PDB entry 4I5B | X-ray diffraction, 2.12 A resolution | chains A and C of the 3 polymer chains in the assembly

# Chain A
Protein: HLA class II histocompatibility antigen, DR alpha chain
Organism: Homo sapiens
UniProt: P01903 (DRA_HUMAN); residues 2-188 here correspond to UniProt positions 27-213 (UniProt number = residue number + 25)
Chain sequence (187 residues; numbered 2 to 188; the number before each row is that of its first residue):
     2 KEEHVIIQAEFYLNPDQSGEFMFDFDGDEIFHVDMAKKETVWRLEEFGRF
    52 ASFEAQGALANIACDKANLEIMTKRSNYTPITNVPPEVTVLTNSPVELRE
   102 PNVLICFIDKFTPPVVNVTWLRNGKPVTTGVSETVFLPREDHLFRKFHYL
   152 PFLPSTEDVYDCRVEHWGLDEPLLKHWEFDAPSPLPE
Disordered / not traced: 182-188
Disulfides: Cys107-Cys163
Construct notes: conflict Cys65 (Val90 in P01903)
Curated features (UniProtKB/Swiss-Prot):
  - region: Glu179 to Glu188 (Connecting peptide)
  - site: Gln9 (Self- and pathogen-derived peptide antigen), Gly49 (Self-peptide antigen), Phe51 (Self- and pathogen-derived peptide antigen), Ala52 (Self-peptide antigen), Ser53 (Self- and pathogen-derived peptide antigen), Glu55 (Pathogen-derived peptide antigen), Asn62 (Self- and pathogen-derived peptide antigen), Asn69 (Pathogen-derived peptide antigen), Arg76 (Self- and pathogen-derived peptide antigen)
  - glycosylation (N-linked (GlcNAc...) asparagine): Asn78, Asn118
What the authors report for this chain:
  - mutagenesis - S53A: unchanged binding to peptide

# Chain C
Protein: truncated hemagglutinin peptide
Chain sequence (12 residues; row label = number of the first residue in the row):
   308 VVKQNCLKLATK

# Chain A / chain C interface
Contacting residue pairs - 26 pairs, chain A then chain C:
  Gln9(A) - Lys310(C)
  Gln9(A) - Gln311(C)  hydrogen bond (side chain-backbone)
  Phe22(A) - Lys310(C)
  Phe24(A) - Val308(C)  hydrophobic
  Phe24(A) - Val309(C)
  Ser53(A) - Val308(C)  hydrogen bond (backbone-backbone)
  Phe54(A) - Val308(C)
  Phe54(A) - Lys310(C)
  Gly58(A) - Lys310(C)  hydrogen bond (backbone-side chain)
  Asn62(A) - Lys310(C)  hydrogen bond
  Asn62(A) - Gln311(C)  hydrogen bond (side chain-backbone)
  Asn62(A) - Asn312(C)
  Asn62(A) - Cys313(C)  hydrogen bond (side chain-backbone)
  Cys65(A) - Cys313(C)  disulfide
  Cys65(A) - Leu314(C)
  Cys65(A) - Lys315(C)
  Asp66(A) - Cys313(C)
  Asn69(A) - Cys313(C)
  Asn69(A) - Leu314(C)  hydrogen bond (side chain-backbone)
  Asn69(A) - Lys315(C)
  Asn69(A) - Leu316(C)  hydrogen bond (side chain-backbone)
  Ile72(A) - Leu316(C)  hydrophobic
  Ile72(A) - Ala317(C)
  Ile72(A) - Thr318(C)
  Met73(A) - Leu316(C)  hydrophobic
  Arg76(A) - Ala317(C)  hydrogen bond (side chain-backbone)
Other interface residues (no listed pair), chain A (17 interface residues in all): Glu11, Phe32, Ala59, Ala68
Cross-chain cystine bridges: Cys65(A)-Cys313(C)
Interface features reported in the paper:
  - interface residues, chain A: Ser53(A), Cys65(A)

# Overview
17 residues of chain A and 11 residues of chain C are in contact, with 1 disulfide bond and 9 hydrogen bonds.
Polar contacts include Gln9(A)-Gln311(C), Gly58(A)-Lys310(C) and Asn62(A)-Lys310(C). From the paper: S53A of
chain A leaves binding to peptide unchanged; interface residues Ser53(A) and Cys65(A).
Chain A is HLA class II histocompatibility antigen, DR alpha chain (Homo sapiens) and chain C is truncated
hemagglutinin peptide; the structure, Structure of human MHC class II protein HLA-DR1 carrying an influenza
hemagglutinin peptide partially filling the ..., was determined by X-ray diffraction.
